PDB entry 2DU5 | X-ray diffraction, 3.20 A resolution | chains D and A of the 3 polymer chains in the assembly

# Chain D
Molecule: tRNA
Notes: engineered mutation(s): G33U
Sequence (71 nucleotides; each row starts with the number of its first residue):
   901 GCCAGGGUGGCAGAGGGGCUUUGCGGCGGACUUCAGAUCCGCUUUACCCC
   951 GGUUCGAAUCCGGGCCCUGGC

# Chain A
Protein: O-phosphoseryl-tRNA synthetase
Source organism: Archaeoglobus fulgidus
Notes: EC 6.1.1.-
UniProt: O30126 (O30126_ARCFU); numbering as in UniProt (aligned over 1-534)
Amino-acid sequence (534 residues; each row starts with the number of its first residue):
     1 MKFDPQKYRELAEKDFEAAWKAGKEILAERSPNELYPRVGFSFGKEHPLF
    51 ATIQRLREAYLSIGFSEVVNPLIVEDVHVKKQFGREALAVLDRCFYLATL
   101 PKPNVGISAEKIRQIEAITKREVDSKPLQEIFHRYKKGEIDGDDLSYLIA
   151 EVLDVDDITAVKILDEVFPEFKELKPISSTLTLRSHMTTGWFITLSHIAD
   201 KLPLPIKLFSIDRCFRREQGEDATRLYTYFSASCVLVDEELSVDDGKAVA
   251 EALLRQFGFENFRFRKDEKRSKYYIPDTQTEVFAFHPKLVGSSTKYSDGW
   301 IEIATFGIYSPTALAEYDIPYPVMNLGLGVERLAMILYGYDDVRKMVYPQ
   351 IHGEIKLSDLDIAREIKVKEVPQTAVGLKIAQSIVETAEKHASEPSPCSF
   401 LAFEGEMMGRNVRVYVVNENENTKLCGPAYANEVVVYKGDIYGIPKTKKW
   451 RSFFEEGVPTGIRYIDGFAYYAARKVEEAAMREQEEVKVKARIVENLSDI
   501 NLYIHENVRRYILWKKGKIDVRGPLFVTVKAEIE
Sequence notes: engineered mutation Asn418 (Glu in O30126), Asn420 (Glu in O30126)
Small-molecule neighbours: phosphoserine (SEP): His186, Met187, Thr188, Ser231, Ser233, Tyr273, Tyr274, Thr305, Asn325, Leu326, Gly327

# How chain D and chain A interact
Contacting residue pairs (21; chain D residue first):
  C931(D) with Glu495(A), base contact
  U933(D) with Asn420(A), base contact; Phe526(A), base contact
  C934(D) with Asn420(A), hydrogen bond to the base; Thr423(A), hydrogen bond to the base; Pro428(A), sugar contact; Pro524(A), sugar contact; Phe526(A), stacking on the base
  A935(D) with Pro428(A), phosphate contact; Asn432(A), base contact; Gly523(A), base contact; Pro524(A), base contact
  G936(D) with Gly443(A), hydrogen bond to the base; Trp450(A), base contact; Asp520(A), hydrogen bond to the base; Val521(A), base contact; Arg522(A), hydrogen bond to the sugar
  A937(D) with Glu495(A), hydrogen bond to the base; Arg522(A), salt bridge to the phosphate
  C965(D) with Glu221(A), phosphate contact
  C966(D) with Glu221(A), phosphate contact
Interface residues without a listed pair, chain D (9 interface residues in all): C911
Interface residues without a listed pair, chain A (20 interface residues in all): Ala429, Ile444, Pro445, Tyr464, Arg492, Lys516

# Overview
The interface between chain D and chain A involves 9 residues on one side and 20 on the other, with 6 hydrogen
bonds, 1 salt bridge and 1 aromatic stacking contact. Polar contacts include C934(D)-Asn420(A),
C934(D)-Thr423(A) and G936(D)-Gly443(A). Chain A binds phosphoserine.
Chain D is tRNA and chain A is O-phosphoseryl-tRNA synthetase (Archaeoglobus fulgidus); the structure, Crystal
structure of Archaeoglobus fulgidus O-phosphoseryl-tRNA synthetase E418N/E420N mutant complexed with tRNAOpal
and O-phosphoserine ("opal complex"), was determined by X-ray diffraction, deposited together with 2DU3, 2DU6
and 2DU7.
